Entry 8HXY (electron microscopy, 3.10 A resolution); this record covers chains F and J of the 15 polymer chains in the assembly.

== Chain F ==
Molecule: Histone H4
Organism: Xenopus laevis
UniProt: A0A8J1LTD2 (A0A8J1LTD2_XENLA); residues 1-102 here correspond to UniProt positions 15-116 (UniProt number = residue number + 14)
Amino-acid sequence (102 residues; each row starts with the number of its first residue):
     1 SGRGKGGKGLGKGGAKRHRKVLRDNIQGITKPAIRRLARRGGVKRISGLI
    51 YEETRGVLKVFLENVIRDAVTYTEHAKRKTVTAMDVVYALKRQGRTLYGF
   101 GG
Disordered / not traced: 1-23

== Chain J ==
Molecule: 352-nt DNA strand
Sequence (352 nucleotides; numbered 1 to 352; the number before each row is that of its first residue):
     1 ATCGCTGTTCAATACATGCACAGGATGTATATATCTGACACGTGCCTGGA
    51 GACTAGGGAGTAATCCCCTTGGCGGTTAAAACGCGGGGGACAGCGCGTAC
   101 GTGCGTTTAAGCGGTGCTAGAGCTGTCTACGACCAATTGAGCGGCCTCGG
   151 CACCGGGATTCTCCAGTCTAGAACTGGCAGTACTTTCAATACATGCACAG
   201 GATGTATATATCTGACACGTGCCTGGAGACTAGGGAGTAATCCCCTTGGC
   251 GGTTAAAACGCGGGGGACAGCGCGTACGTGCGTTTAAGCGGTGCTAGAGC
   301 TGTCTACGACCAATTGAGCGGCCTCGGCACCGGGATTCTCGATATCGAAT
   351 TC
Disordered / not traced: 1-10, 181-352

== Interface between chain F and chain J ==
Pairs across the interface - 12 pairs, chain F then chain J:
  Arg-35(F) with DG101(J), salt bridge to the phosphate
  Arg-39(F) with DT102(J), salt bridge to the phosphate
  Arg-45(F) with DC100(J), phosphate contact; DG101(J), phosphate contact
  Ile-46(F) with DC100(J), sugar contact; DG101(J), hydrogen bond to the phosphate
  Ser-47(F) with DC100(J), hydrogen bond to the phosphate
  Gly-48(F) with DC100(J), hydrogen bond to the phosphate
  Arg-78(F) with DA121(J), phosphate contact
  Lys-79(F) with DG120(J), phosphate contact; DA121(J), hydrogen bond to the phosphate
  Thr-80(F) with DA121(J), hydrogen bond to the phosphate
Interface residues without a listed pair, chain F (10 interface residues in all): Lys-44
Interface residues without a listed pair, chain J (7 interface residues in all): DA99, DG122

== Overview ==
10 residues of chain F and 7 residues of chain J are in contact; the contacts include 5 hydrogen bonds and 2
salt bridges. Polar pairs include Ile-46(F)/DG101(J), Ser-47(F)/DC100(J) and Gly-48(F)/DC100(J).
Here chain F is Histone H4 (Xenopus laevis) and chain J is a 352-nt DNA strand. Entry 8HXY (Cryo-EM structure
of the histone deacetylase complex Rpd3S in complex with nucleosome) was determined by electron microscopy
together with 8HXX, 8HXZ, 8HY0 and 8JHO from the same study.
